PDB entry 9MQH | electron microscopy, 3.90 A resolution | chain A

# Chain A
Protein: Mu-type opioid receptor
Organism: Homo sapiens
UniProt: P35372 (OPRM_HUMAN); residues 1-400 here = UniProt positions 1-400
Amino-acid sequence (411 residues; numbered -10 to 400; the number before each row is that of its first residue; numbers below 1 keep their minus sign (Asp-10 is residue -10)):
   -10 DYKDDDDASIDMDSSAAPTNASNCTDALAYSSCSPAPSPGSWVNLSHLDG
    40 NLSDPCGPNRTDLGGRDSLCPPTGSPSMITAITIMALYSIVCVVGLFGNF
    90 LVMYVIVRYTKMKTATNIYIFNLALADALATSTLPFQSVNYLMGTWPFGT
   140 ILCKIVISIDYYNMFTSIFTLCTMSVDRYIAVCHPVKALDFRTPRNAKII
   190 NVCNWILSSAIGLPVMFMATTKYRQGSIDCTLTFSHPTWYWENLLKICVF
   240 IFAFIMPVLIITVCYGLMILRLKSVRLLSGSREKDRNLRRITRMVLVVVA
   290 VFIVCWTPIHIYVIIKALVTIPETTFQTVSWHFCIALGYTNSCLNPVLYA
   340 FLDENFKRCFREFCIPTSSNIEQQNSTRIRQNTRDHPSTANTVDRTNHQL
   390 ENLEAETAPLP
Not modelled in the structure: -10 to 71, 225-226, 355-400
Disulfide bonds: Cys142-Cys219
Differences from the reference sequence: expression tag (-10 to 0); conflict Leu266 (Met in P35372), Arg271 (Lys in P35372)
Swiss-Prot annotation at these positions:
  - motif: Asn334 to Tyr338 (NPxxY)
  - modified residue: Tyr168 (Phosphotyrosine), Ser365 (Phosphoserine), Thr372 (Phosphothreonine), Ser377 (Phosphoserine), Thr396 (Phosphothreonine)
  - lipidation: Cys353 (S-palmitoyl cysteine)
  - glycosylation (N-linked (GlcNAc...) asparagine): Asn9, Asn12, Asn33, Asn40, Asn48

# Overview
Chain A is Mu-type opioid receptor (Homo sapiens); the structure, Inactive Mu-Opioid Receptor with Nb6M,
NabFab, and isoquinuclidine compound #33, was determined by electron microscopy together with 9MQI, 9MQJ, 9MQK
and 9MQL from the same study.
